Entry 7ADK (electron microscopy, 2.80 A resolution); this record covers chains A and B.

# Chain A
Protein: Putative immunoglobulin-blocking virulence protein
Organism: Mycoplasma mycoides subsp. capri
Reference sequence: A0A446C0S7 (A0A446C0S7_MYCMC); numbering as in UniProt (aligned over 2-750)
Amino-acid sequence (750 residues; row label = number of the first residue in the row):
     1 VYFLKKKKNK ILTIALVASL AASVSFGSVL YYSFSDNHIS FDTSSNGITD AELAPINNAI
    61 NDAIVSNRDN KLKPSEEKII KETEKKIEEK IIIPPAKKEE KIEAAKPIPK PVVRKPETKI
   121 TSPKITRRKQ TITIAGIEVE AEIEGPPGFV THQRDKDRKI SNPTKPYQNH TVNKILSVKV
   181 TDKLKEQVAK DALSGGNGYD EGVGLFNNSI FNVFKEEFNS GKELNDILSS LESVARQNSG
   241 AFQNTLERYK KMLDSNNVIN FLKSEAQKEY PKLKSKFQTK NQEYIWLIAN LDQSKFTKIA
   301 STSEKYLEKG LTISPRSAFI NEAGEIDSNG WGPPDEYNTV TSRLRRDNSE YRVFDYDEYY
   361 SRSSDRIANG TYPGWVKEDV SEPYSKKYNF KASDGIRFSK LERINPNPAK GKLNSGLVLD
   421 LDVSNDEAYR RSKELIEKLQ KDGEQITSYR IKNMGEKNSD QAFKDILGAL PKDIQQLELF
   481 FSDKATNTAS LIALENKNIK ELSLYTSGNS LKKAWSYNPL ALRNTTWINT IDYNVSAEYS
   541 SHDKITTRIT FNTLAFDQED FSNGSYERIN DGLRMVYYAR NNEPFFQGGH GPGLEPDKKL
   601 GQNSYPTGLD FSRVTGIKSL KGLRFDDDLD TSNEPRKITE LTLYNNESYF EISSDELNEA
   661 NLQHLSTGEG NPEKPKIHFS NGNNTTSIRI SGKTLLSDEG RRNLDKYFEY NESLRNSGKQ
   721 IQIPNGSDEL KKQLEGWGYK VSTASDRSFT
Not modelled in the structure: 1-127, 741-750
Sequence notes: expression tag (1); conflict Val418 (Unk in A0A446C0S7), Lys513 (Unk in A0A446C0S7)

# Chain B
Protein: Lipoprotein
Organism: Mycoplasma mycoides subsp. capri
Reference sequence: A0A446C0V0 (A0A446C0V0_MYCMC); residues 1-861 here = UniProt positions 1-861
Amino-acid sequence (861 residues; numbered 1 to 861; the number before each row is that of its first residue):
     1 MKRLNKLLMY ISSSTLLLPI TLLVACTPSK VVAKPINDDE FNKLIDSIKT ENDLLKYADI
    61 RFKNPNGADT KKEDIIPSQL KSENISITFK GKYQGQISAV VTNVDVDRTN PFAVQNEATI
   121 FVQFKNLKTN TSKPISITIK GLNQKGNFDA SGNIVVDDFA YFGGTSGYDE YTKKDQKSRF
   181 DYDNERYMTR LKSQFGNSSN SINLKEYRGL ETKQENIKKF DDQAAISNFD TYYNAALKGF
   241 TLPVYGSDGK VSGLKIYEGA EIGKGPSVVD SLGRNEKAKT VGLARTLPNE EYKTSAIQTF
   301 QTNFTIYKDY EKEIEEAEDN IKLFDSWNEQ QIQSYISAQL TQLRLNYEDE VSQIDREISQ
   361 TQPDKTTILS NLNQKKSKIE SEYQKELSTI SKLNKDSLKE WQRKEIEKYN EKKKEKTFQI
   421 SESGTMWIMD YLDENAGKNP TKFYFGTNSH VAKGIKDGMV SFSLTRLNSE VKVGQTFKLN
   481 GHDSNFTKFT FSPINGNKLE DAVTAIFHAT DFINENSSPL KLLDSEQKSK YNGAGIFADF
   541 AIVEVDFAKL LDKGKYSYSV WSASNDITNQ YETEQNKLIS KITNNYSESD KKVKFFSDSL
   601 LNEQTYAKFD RPLDFDPKKE DELKKYNDLD SLYIVGYPTA YKDFYLDQYE DEKQLKNKKY
   661 DFSLWINSEY KFYNKLINKE GSTNSFKEYE TGKGNFFSYQ IGYRSFIDKP GLTDAFITVN
   721 KVGKKLYSLK DKNKNEVKKY FNYGLEILPR FYAPAGGASG SSVRTKDNKL LAVYHASNET
   781 ARTGLAVAFR SDGYDYKNLF GDYKLGQYDL IYGGGKDQQK EKSYREVMNK MYSGKKSALF
   841 QNGFTDDKIP SEFKFNNGTQ N
Not modelled in the structure: 1-157
Sequence notes: conflict Leu810 (Unk in A0A446C0V0)
Reported in the primary citation:
  - catalytic residues: His450, Asp539, Ser759
  - mutagenesis - S759A: abolished catalytic activity (citing earlier work)

# Interface between chain A and chain B
Residue-residue contacts (63; chain A residue first):
  Lys274(A) - Ser352(B)  hydrogen bond (backbone-side chain)
  Ser275(A) - Gln353(B)
  Phe277(A) - Gln353(B)
  Gln278(A) - Gln353(B)
  Gln278(A) - Asp355(B)
  Lys280(A) - Glu348(B)
  Lys280(A) - Asp349(B)  salt bridge
  Lys280(A) - Ser352(B)  hydrogen bond
  Glu456(A) - Ser484(B)  hydrogen bond
  Lys457(A) - Gln475(B)  hydrogen bond (backbone-side chain)
  Lys457(A) - Asn485(B)  hydrogen bond (backbone-side chain)
  Asn458(A) - Lys472(B)  hydrogen bond
  Asn458(A) - Gln475(B)
  Ser459(A) - Gln475(B)  hydrogen bond
  Asp460(A) - Asn678(B)  hydrogen bond
  Asp460(A) - Glu680(B)
  Gln461(A) - Glu680(B)
  Ala462(A) - Glu680(B)
  Phe463(A) - Glu680(B)  hydrogen bond (backbone-side chain)
  Ser482(A) - Lys478(B)
  Lys484(A) - Lys478(B)
  Lys484(A) - Asp483(B)  salt bridge
  Lys484(A) - Ser484(B)
  Lys484(A) - Asn485(B)
  Thr486(A) - Lys679(B)  hydrogen bond (backbone-side chain)
  Asn487(A) - Lys679(B)
  Asn487(A) - Glu680(B)
  Ala489(A) - Glu680(B)
  Ser490(A) - Glu680(B)  hydrogen bond
  Ser541(A) - Glu652(B)
  Ser541(A) - Leu655(B)
  His542(A) - Ser564(B)
  Asp557(A) - Gly681(B)
  Tyr644(A) - Thr683(B)
  Tyr644(A) - Asn684(B)  hydrogen bond (side chain-backbone)
  Asn645(A) - Ser685(B)  hydrogen bond (backbone-side chain)
  Asn646(A) - Ser685(B)
  Asn646(A) - Lys687(B)  hydrogen bond
  Glu647(A) - Lys687(B)  salt bridge
  Phe679(A) - Lys675(B)
  Ser680(A) - Lys675(B)
  Ser680(A) - Ser685(B)  hydrogen bond (backbone-side chain)
  Asn681(A) - Lys671(B)
  Asn681(A) - Ser685(B)  hydrogen bond (backbone-side chain)
  Asn681(A) - Phe686(B)
  Asn683(A) - Glu669(B)  hydrogen bond
  Asn683(A) - Lys671(B)
  Asn683(A) - Phe686(B)
  Thr685(A) - Glu258(B)  hydrogen bond (side chain-backbone)
  Thr685(A) - Gly259(B)
  Thr685(A) - Ala260(B)
  Thr685(A) - Lys671(B)
  Asn716(A) - Ala260(B)
  Lys719(A) - Asp158(B)  salt bridge
  Trp737(A) - Asp169(B)
  Gly738(A) - Asp616(B)
  Gly738(A) - Lys618(B)  hydrogen bond (backbone-side chain)
  Tyr739(A) - Asp614(B)
  Tyr739(A) - Phe615(B)
  Tyr739(A) - Asp616(B)
  Lys740(A) - Tyr257(B)
  Lys740(A) - Asp614(B)
  Lys740(A) - Phe615(B)  hydrogen bond (backbone-backbone)
Also at the interface, not in a pair above, chain A (46 interface residues in all): Lys276, Lys464, Ala485, Asn509, Gln558, Arg613, Thr615, Gly682, Glu712
Also at the interface, not in a pair above, chain B (46 interface residues in all): Glu261, Val351, Arg356, Glu470, Val471, Thr476, Pro617, Tyr649, Ile677, Glu690
From the paper, about this interface:
  - interface residues, chain B: Phe672(B)

# Overview
Chain A and chain B each contribute 46 residues to their interface; the contacts include 20 hydrogen bonds and
4 salt bridges. Among the polar pairs are Lys280(A)-Asp349(B), Lys484(A)-Asp483(B) and Glu647(A)-Lys687(B).
The paper reports catalytic residues His450(B), Asp539(B) and Ser759(B); S759A of chain B abolishes catalytic
activity.
Chain A is Putative immunoglobulin-blocking virulence protein and chain B is Lipoprotein, both from Mycoplasma
mycoides subsp. capri; the structure, Structure of the mycoplasma MIB and MIP proteins, was determined by
electron microscopy (same publication as 7ADJ and 7ADM).
